Entry 9MTY (electron microscopy, 3.05 A resolution); this record covers chains B and E of the 7 polymer chains in the assembly.

== Chain B ==
Protein: Transposase IS116/IS110/IS902 C-terminal domain-containing protein
Organism: Thermoproteota archaeon
UniProt: A0A370LRB3 (A0A370LRB3_9CREN); residue numbers follow UniProt; this construct covers 1-331
Amino-acid sequence (331 residues; row label = number of the first residue in the row):
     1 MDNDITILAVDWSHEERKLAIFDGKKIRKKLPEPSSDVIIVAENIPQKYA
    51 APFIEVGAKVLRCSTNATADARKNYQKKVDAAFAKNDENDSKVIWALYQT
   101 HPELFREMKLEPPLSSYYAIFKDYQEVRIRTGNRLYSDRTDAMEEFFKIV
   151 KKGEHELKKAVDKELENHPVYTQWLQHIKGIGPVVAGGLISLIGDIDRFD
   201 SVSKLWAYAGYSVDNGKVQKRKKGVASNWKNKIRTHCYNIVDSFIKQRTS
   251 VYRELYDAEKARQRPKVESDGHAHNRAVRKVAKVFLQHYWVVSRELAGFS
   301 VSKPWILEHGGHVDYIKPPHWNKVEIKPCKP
Disordered / not traced: 1-5, 75-85, 304-315, 323-331
Ion coordination: Mg2+ site 1 near Asp11 (its only coordinating residue here); Mg2+ site 2: Asp123 (shared with 1 residue of chain C)
From the paper describing this entry:
  - catalytic residues: Asp11
  - mutagenesis - D11A: abolished catalytic activity on synthetic target DNA

== Chain E ==
Molecule: Target DNA, spacer B targeted strand, 5' of cut
Sequence (34 nucleotides; each row starts with the number of its first residue; numbers below 1 keep their minus sign (DT-34 is residue -34)):
   -34 TTCCCTTGGCTGTGGTTTCGATGCAAGCCCCTAA
Disordered / not traced: -34 to -24

== Chain B / chain E interface ==
Pairs across the interface (39):
  Trp12(B) - DA-1(E)  hydrogen bond to the phosphate
  Glu43(B) - DA-1(E)  sugar contact
  Asn44(B) - DA-1(E)  base contact
  Thr65(B) - DA-2(E)  hydrogen bond to the base
  Thr65(B) - DA-1(E)  sugar contact
  Asn66(B) - DT-3(E)  hydrogen bond to the base
  Asn66(B) - DA-2(E)  sugar contact
  Ala69(B) - DA-2(E)  sugar contact
  Lys159(B) - DT-19(E)  salt bridge to the phosphate
  Lys220(B) - DG-8(E)  base contact
  Arg221(B) - DC-6(E)  hydrogen bond to the base
  Arg221(B) - DC-5(E)  hydrogen bond to the phosphate
  Arg221(B) - DC-4(E)  salt bridge to the phosphate
  Lys222(B) - DC-5(E)  base contact
  Lys222(B) - DC-4(E)  sugar contact
  Lys223(B) - DC-6(E)  salt bridge to the phosphate
  Lys223(B) - DC-5(E)  salt bridge to the phosphate
  Gly224(B) - DC-4(E)  phosphate contact
  Gly224(B) - DT-3(E)  hydrogen bond to the phosphate
  Val225(B) - DC-4(E)  sugar contact
  Val225(B) - DT-3(E)  sugar contact
  Ala226(B) - DC-4(E)  base contact
  Ala226(B) - DT-3(E)  sugar contact
  Ser227(B) - DC-4(E)  hydrogen bond to the base
  Ile245(B) - DT-13(E)  sugar contact
  Lys246(B) - DA-14(E)  base contact
  Lys246(B) - DT-13(E)  base contact
  Gln247(B) - DA-14(E)  base contact
  Arg248(B) - DT-13(E)  salt bridge to the phosphate
  Arg253(B) - DT-13(E)  hydrogen bond to the phosphate
  Arg253(B) - DG-12(E)  salt bridge to the phosphate
  Tyr256(B) - DG-12(E)  sugar contact
  Lys260(B) - DG-12(E)  hydrogen bond to the phosphate
  Lys260(B) - DC-11(E)  salt bridge to the phosphate
  Ser269(B) - DA-10(E)  hydrogen bond to the phosphate
  Asp270(B) - DC-11(E)  phosphate contact
  Asp270(B) - DA-10(E)  phosphate contact
  Gly271(B) - DC-11(E)  hydrogen bond to the phosphate
  Gly271(B) - DA-10(E)  hydrogen bond to the phosphate
Interface residues without a listed pair, chain B (29 interface residues in all): Asp11, His155, His274, Asn275
Interface residues without a listed pair, chain E (16 interface residues in all): DG-15, DA-9, DC-7

== Summary ==
The interface between chain B and chain E involves 29 residues on one side and 16 on the other; the contacts
include 12 hydrogen bonds and 7 salt bridges. Polar contacts include Thr65(B)-DA-2(E), Asn66(B)-DT-3(E) and
Arg221(B)-DC-6(E). The paper reports the catalytic residue Asp11(B); D11A of chain B abolishes catalytic
activity on synthetic target DNA.
Chain B is Transposase IS116/IS110/IS902 C-terminal domain-containing protein (Thermoproteota archaeon) and
chain E is Target DNA, spacer B targeted strand, 5' of cut; the structure, Structure of TIGR-TasR in complex
with tigRNA and target DNA after DNA cleavage, was determined by electron microscopy.
